Entry 8YRK (X-ray diffraction, 2.74 A resolution); this record covers chains B and C of the 6 polymer chains in the assembly.

== Chain B ==
Name: Tubulin beta chain
Organism: Sus scrofa
Reference sequence: A0A8D1UIR5 (A0A8D1UIR5_PIG); residue numbers follow UniProt; this construct covers 1-445
Amino-acid sequence (445 residues; each row starts with the number of its first residue):
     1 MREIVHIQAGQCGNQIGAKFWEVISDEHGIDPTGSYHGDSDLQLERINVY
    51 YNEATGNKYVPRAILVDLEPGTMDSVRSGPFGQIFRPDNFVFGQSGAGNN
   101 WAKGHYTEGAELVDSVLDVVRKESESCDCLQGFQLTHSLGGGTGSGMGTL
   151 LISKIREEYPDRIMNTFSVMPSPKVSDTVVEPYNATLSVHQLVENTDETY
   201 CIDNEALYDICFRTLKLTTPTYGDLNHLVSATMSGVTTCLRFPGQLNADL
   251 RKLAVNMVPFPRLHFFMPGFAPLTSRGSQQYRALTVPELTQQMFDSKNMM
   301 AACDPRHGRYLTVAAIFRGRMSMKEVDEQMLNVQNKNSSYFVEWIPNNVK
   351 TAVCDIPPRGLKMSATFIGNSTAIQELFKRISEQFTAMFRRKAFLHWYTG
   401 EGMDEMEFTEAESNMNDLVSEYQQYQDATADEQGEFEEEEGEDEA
Unresolved in the structure: 1, 277-279, 429-445
Bound ions: Mg2+: Q11 (together with GDP)
Small-molecule neighbours:
  - Tubulin polymerization-IN-41 (A1D62; (11R,16S)-11-(3,5-dichloro-4-methoxyphenyl)-4,7-dioxa-12,14-diazatetracyclo[8.7.0.03,8.012,16]heptadeca-1,3(8),9-triene-13,15-dione): G235, V236, C239, L240, L246, N247, A248, D249, K252, L253, N256, M257, T312, V313, A314, A315, I316, N348, K350, A352, I368
  - GDP (guanosine-5'-diphosphate): G10, Q11, C12, Q15, I16, D67, A97, N99, S138, G140, G141, G142, T143, G144, S145, V169, P171, V175, D177, E181, N204, L207, Y222, L225, N226

== Chain C ==
Name: Detyrosinated tubulin alpha-1B chain
Organism: Sus scrofa
Reference sequence: Q2XVP4 (TBA1B_PIG); residue numbers follow UniProt; this construct covers 1-450
Amino-acid sequence (450 residues; row label = number of the first residue in the row):
     1 MRECISIHVGQAGVQIGNACWELYCLEHGIQPDGQMPSDKTIGGGDDSFN
    51 TFFSETGAGKHVPRAVFVDLEPTVIDEVRTGTYRQLFHPEQLITGKEDAA
   101 NNYARGHYTIGKEIIDLVLDRIRKLADQCTGLQGFLVFHSFGGGTGSGFT
   151 SLLMERLSVDYGKKSKLEFSIYPAPQVSTAVVEPYNSILTTHTTLEHSDC
   201 AFMVDNEAIYDICRRNLDIERPTYTNLNRLISQIVSSITASLRFDGALNV
   251 DLTEFQTNLVPYPRIHFPLATYAPVISAEKAYHEQLSVAEITNACFEPAN
   301 QMVKCDPRHGKYMACCLLYRGDVVPKDVNAAIATIKTKRSIQFVDWCPTG
   351 FKVGINYQPPTVVPGGDLAKVQRAVCMLSNTTAIAEAWARLDHKFDLMYA
   401 KRAFVHWYVGEGMEEGEFSEAREDMAALEKDYEEVGVDSVEGEGEEEGEE
Unresolved in the structure: 441-450
Bound ions: Ca2+: D39, T41, G44, E55
Small-molecule neighbours:
  - Tubulin polymerization-IN-41 (A1D62; (11R,16S)-11-(3,5-dichloro-4-methoxyphenyl)-4,7-dioxa-12,14-diazatetracyclo[8.7.0.03,8.012,16]heptadeca-1,3(8),9-triene-13,15-dione): N101, T179, A180, V181
  - GTP (guanosine-5'-triphosphate): G10, Q11, A12, Q15, I16, D69, D98, A99, A100, N101, N102, S140, G142, G143, G144, T145, G146, I171, P173, V177, S178, T179, E183, N206, Y224, L227, N228, I231
Swiss-Prot annotation at these positions:
  - motif: M1 to C4 (MREC motif)
  - active site: E254
  - binding site (GTP): G10, Q11, A12, Q15, E71, A99, S140, G143, G144, T145, G146, T179, E183, N206, Y224, N228, L252
  - binding site (Mg(2+)): E71
  - modified residue: K40 (N6,N6,N6-trimethyllysine), S48 (Phosphoserine), S232 (Phosphoserine), Y282 (3'-nitrotyrosine), R339 (Omega-N-methylarginine), S439 (Phosphoserine), E443 (5-glutamyl polyglutamate), E445 (5-glutamyl polyglutamate)
  - cross-link (Glycyl lysine isopeptide (Lys-Gly)): K326 (interchain with G-Cter in ubiquitin), K370 (interchain with G-Cter in ubiquitin)

== Interface between chain B and chain C ==
Contacting residue pairs (39; chain B residue first):
  Q94(B) - R2(C)
  S95(B) - R2(C)  hydrogen bond (backbone-side chain)
  N99(B) - E254(C)  hydrogen bond
  D177(B) - E254(C)
  D177(B) - K352(C)  hydrogen bond (backbone-side chain)
  T178(B) - T257(C)
  T178(B) - N258(C)  hydrogen bond
  V179(B) - N258(C)  hydrogen bond (backbone-side chain)
  V179(B) - P348(C)
  V180(B) - T257(C)
  T218(B) - K326(C)
  T219(B) - K326(C)
  A387(B) - W346(C)
  M388(B) - W346(C)
  R390(B) - D345(C)  salt bridge
  R390(B) - W346(C)
  R390(B) - S439(C)  hydrogen bond
  R391(B) - Y262(C)  hydrogen bond (backbone-side chain)
  R391(B) - D345(C)  salt bridge
  R391(B) - W346(C)
  R391(B) - E434(C)  hydrogen bond (side chain-backbone)
  R391(B) - V435(C)
  R391(B) - V437(C)  hydrogen bond (side chain-backbone)
  R391(B) - D438(C)
  R391(B) - S439(C)  hydrogen bond
  K392(B) - Y262(C)
  A393(B) - P261(C)
  A393(B) - Y262(C)
  A393(B) - W346(C)  hydrophobic
  F394(B) - T257(C)
  F394(B) - N258(C)
  F394(B) - V260(C)
  F394(B) - P261(C)  hydrogen bond (backbone-backbone)
  H396(B) - V260(C)  hydrogen bond (side chain-backbone)
  H396(B) - P261(C)
  H396(B) - P263(C)
  W397(B) - Q256(C)
  W397(B) - T257(C)  hydrogen bond (side chain-backbone)
  W397(B) - V260(C)
Interface residues without a listed pair, chain B (20 interface residues in all): G98, L395
Interface residues without a listed pair, chain C (21 interface residues in all): P325, N329

== Summary ==
The interface between chain B and chain C involves 20 residues on one side and 21 on the other; the contacts
include 13 hydrogen bonds and 2 salt bridges. Among the polar pairs are R390(B)-D345(C), R391(B)-D345(C) and
S95(B)-R2(C). Chain B binds GDP and Tubulin polymerization-IN-41.
Chain B is Tubulin beta chain and chain C is Detyrosinated tubulin alpha-1B chain, both from Sus scrofa; the
structure, Tubulin-Compound KY216: stathmin-like domain complex, was determined by X-ray diffraction.
